Entry 7QYR (X-ray diffraction, 2.40 A resolution); this record covers chains A and C of the 8 polymer chains in the assembly.

== Chain A (and C) ==
Molecule: Probable alpha-L-glutamate ligase
Organism: Pseudomonas aeruginosa PAO1
Notes: EC 6.3.2.-; chain C of this document is another copy of the same molecule, construct and numbering; everything in this record applies to it too
Reference sequence: Q9HTZ2 (RIMK_PSEAE); residues 1-301 here = UniProt positions 1-301
Chain sequence (314 residues; row label = number of the first residue in the row):
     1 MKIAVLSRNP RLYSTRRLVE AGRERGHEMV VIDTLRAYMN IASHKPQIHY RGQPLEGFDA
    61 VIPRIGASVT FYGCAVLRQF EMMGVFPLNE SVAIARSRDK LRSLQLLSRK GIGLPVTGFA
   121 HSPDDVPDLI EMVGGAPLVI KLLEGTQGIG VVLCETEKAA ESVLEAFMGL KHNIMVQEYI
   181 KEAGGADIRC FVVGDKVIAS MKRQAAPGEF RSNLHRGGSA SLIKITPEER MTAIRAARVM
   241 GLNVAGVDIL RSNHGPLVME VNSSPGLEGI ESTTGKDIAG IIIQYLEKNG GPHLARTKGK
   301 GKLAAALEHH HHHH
Unresolved in the structure: 293-314 (chain C: 213-217, 290-314)
Sequence notes: expression tag (302-314)
Ligand contacts: ADP (adenosine-5'-diphosphate): Val139, Lys141, Val151, Gln177, Glu178, Tyr179, Ile180, Asp187, Arg203, Phe210, Arg211, Ser212, Asn213, Leu250, Met259
What the authors report for this chain:
  - binding site for ADP: Lys141, Glu178, Ile180, Phe210, Ser212, Asn213
  - binding site for poly-glutamate: Ser7, Arg8, Ser14, Arg64, Ser68, Arg189, Asn262

== Interface between chain A and chain C ==
Pairs across the interface (27):
  Leu142(A) - Ala166(C)
  Ile149(A) - Gly169(C)
  Ile149(A) - Leu170(C)  hydrophobic
  Val152(A) - Ser162(C)
  Val152(A) - Glu165(C)
  Val152(A) - Ala166(C)  hydrophobic
  Leu153(A) - Ser162(C)  hydrogen bond (backbone-side chain)
  Cys154(A) - Ser162(C)
  Glu155(A) - Lys158(C)  salt bridge
  Ala159(A) - Lys158(C)
  Ala159(A) - Ala159(C)  hydrophobic
  Ala159(A) - Ser162(C)
  Ser162(A) - Val152(C)
  Ser162(A) - Leu153(C)  hydrogen bond (side chain-backbone)
  Ser162(A) - Ala159(C)
  Ser162(A) - Val163(C)
  Val163(A) - Ser162(C)
  Val163(A) - Val163(C)
  Ala166(A) - Val152(C)  hydrophobic
  Ala166(A) - Phe167(C)  hydrophobic
  Phe167(A) - Ala166(C)  hydrophobic
  Phe167(A) - Phe167(C)  hydrophobic
  Phe167(A) - Leu170(C)  hydrophobic
  Leu170(A) - Leu142(C)  hydrophobic
  Leu170(A) - Ile149(C)
  Leu170(A) - Leu170(C)  hydrophobic
  His172(A) - Leu170(C)
Other interface residues (no listed pair), chain A (15 interface residues in all): Thr156, Lys158
Other interface residues (no listed pair), chain C (14 interface residues in all): Cys154

== Summary ==
15 residues of chain A and 14 residues of chain C are in contact, with 2 hydrogen bonds and 1 salt bridge.
Polar contacts include Glu155(A)-Lys158(C) and Leu153(A)-Ser162(C). The paper reports a binding site for
poly-glutamate at Ser7(A), Arg8(A) and Ser14(A) among others; a binding site for ADP at Lys141(A), Glu178(A)
and Ile180(A) among others.
Both chains are Probable alpha-L-glutamate ligase (Pseudomonas aeruginosa PAO1). Entry 7QYR (Crystal structure
of RimK from Pseudomonas aeruginosa PAO1) was determined by X-ray diffraction (same publication as 7QYS).
